PDB entry 4QWJ | X-ray diffraction, 2.90 A resolution | chains H and Z of the 28 polymer chains in the assembly

[Chain H]
Molecule: Proteasome subunit beta type-2
Organism: Saccharomyces cerevisiae
UniProt: P25043 (PSB2_YEAST); residues 1-232 here correspond to UniProt positions 30-261 (UniProt number = residue number + 29)
Sequence (232 residues; each row starts with the number of its first residue):
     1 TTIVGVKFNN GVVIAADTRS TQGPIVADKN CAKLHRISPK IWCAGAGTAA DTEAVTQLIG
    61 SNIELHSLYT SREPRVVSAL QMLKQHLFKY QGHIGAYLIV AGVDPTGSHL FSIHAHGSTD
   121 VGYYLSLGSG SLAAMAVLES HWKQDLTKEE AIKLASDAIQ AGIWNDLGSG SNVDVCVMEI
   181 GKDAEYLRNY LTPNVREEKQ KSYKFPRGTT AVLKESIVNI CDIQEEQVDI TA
Not modelled in the structure: 223-232
Covalently attached groups: CARFILZOMIB, bound form (3BV) linked to T1
Residues lining bound ligands:
  - CARFILZOMIB, bound form (3BV; N-{(2S)-2-[(morpholin-4-ylacetyl)amino]-4-phenylbutanoyl}-L-leucyl-N-[(2R,3S,4S)-1,3-dihydroxy-2,6-dimethylheptan-4-yl]-L-phenylalaninamide), molecule 1: R19, S20, T21, Q22, A27, C31, K33, G45, A46, G47, T48, A49, T52, S129, G168
  - CARFILZOMIB, bound form (3BV), molecule 2: H114, H116, S118, D120

[Chain Z]
Molecule: Proteasome subunit beta type-6
Organism: Saccharomyces cerevisiae
UniProt: P23724 (PSB6_YEAST); residues 1-222 here correspond to UniProt positions 20-241 (UniProt number = residue number + 19)
Sequence (222 residues; each row starts with the number of its first residue):
     1 QFNPYGDNGG TILGIAGEDF AVLAGDTRNI TDYSINSRYE PKVFDCGDNI VMSANGFAAD
    61 GDALVKRFKN SVKWYHFDHN DKKLSINSAA RNIQHLLYGK RFFPYYVHTI IAGLDEDGKG
   121 AVYSFDPVGS YEREQCRAGG AAASLIMPFL DNQVNFKNQY EPGTNGKVKK PLKYLSVEEV
   181 IKLVRDSFTS ATERHIQVGD GLEILIVTKD GVRKEFYELK RD
Bound ions: Mg2+: T192, H195, V198
Residues lining bound ligands: CARFILZOMIB, bound form (3BV; N-{(2S)-2-[(morpholin-4-ylacetyl)amino]-4-phenylbutanoyl}-L-leucyl-N-[(2R,3S,4S)-1,3-dihydroxy-2,6-dimethylheptan-4-yl]-L-phenylalaninamide): R101, P104, H108, D126, P127, V128

[How chain H and chain Z interact]
Residue-residue contacts (56):
  R19(H) with I196(Z); D222(Z), salt bridge
  P24(H) with R194(Z); H195(Z); I196(Z), hydrogen bond (backbone-backbone)
  I25(H) with R194(Z); H195(Z)
  V26(H) with E193(Z); R194(Z), hydrogen bond (backbone-backbone); I196(Z), hydrophobic
  A27(H) with R194(Z), hydrogen bond (backbone-side chain)
  K29(H) with E193(Z), salt bridge; R194(Z)
  I163(H) with D222(Z)
  W164(H) with I35(Z); R38(Z), hydrogen bond (backbone-side chain); R221(Z); D222(Z)
  N165(H) with Y33(Z); R38(Z)
  D166(H) with Y33(Z); D222(Z)
  L167(H) with R28(Z); I30(Z), hydrophobic; D32(Z); Y33(Z), hydrogen bond (backbone-backbone); I35(Z), hydrophobic; I196(Z)
  G168(H) with Y33(Z)
  S169(H) with D222(Z)
  G170(H) with D222(Z)
  S171(H) with D222(Z), hydrogen bond (backbone-side chain)
  N194(H) with K220(Z), hydrogen bond (backbone-side chain); D222(Z)
  R196(H) with T189(Z), hydrogen bond; S190(Z), hydrogen bond; E193(Z)
  E197(H) with R185(Z), salt bridge
  K199(H) with D186(Z)
  Q200(H) with R185(Z), hydrogen bond; D186(Z), hydrogen bond (backbone-side chain)
  K201(H) with E179(Z); D186(Z)
  Y203(H) with F149(Z); Q153(Z); L183(Z); D186(Z), hydrogen bond
  F205(H) with N152(Z); Q153(Z); Q159(Z)
  R207(H) with P162(Z)
  G208(H) with P162(Z)
  T209(H) with Q159(Z); Y160(Z), hydrogen bond (backbone-backbone)
  A211(H) with Y160(Z), hydrophobic; G166(Z)
Other interface residues (no listed pair), chain H (33 interface residues in all): T21, G23, D28, S129, V195, P206
Other interface residues (no listed pair), chain Z (33 interface residues in all): S34, L145, N158, E161, G163, K182, E218

[Summary]
Chain H and chain Z each contribute 33 residues to their interface, with 13 hydrogen bonds and 3 salt bridges.
Polar contacts include R19(H)-D222(Z), K29(H)-E193(Z) and E197(H)-R185(Z). Ligands of chain H: CARFILZOMIB,
bound form. Ligands of chain Z: CARFILZOMIB, bound form.
Chain H is Proteasome subunit beta type-2 and chain Z is Proteasome subunit beta type-6, both from
Saccharomyces cerevisiae; the structure, yCP beta5-A49T-mutant in complex with carfilzomib, was determined by
X-ray diffraction together with 4QUX, 4QUY, 4QV0, 4QV1, 4QV3, 4QV4 and 42 further entries from the same study.
